9CUH - chains C and D of the 4 polymer chains in the assembly; structure by electron microscopy, 3.03 A resolution.

[Chain C (and D)]
Name: Transient receptor potential cation channel subfamily V member 6
Organism: Homo sapiens
Notes: chain D of this document is another copy of the same molecule, construct and numbering; everything in this record applies to it too
UniProt: Q9H1D0 (TRPV6_HUMAN); residues -39 to 725 here correspond to UniProt positions 1-765 (UniProt number = residue number + 40)
Chain sequence (765 residues; each row starts with the number of its first residue; numbers below 1 keep their minus sign (Met-39 is residue -39)):
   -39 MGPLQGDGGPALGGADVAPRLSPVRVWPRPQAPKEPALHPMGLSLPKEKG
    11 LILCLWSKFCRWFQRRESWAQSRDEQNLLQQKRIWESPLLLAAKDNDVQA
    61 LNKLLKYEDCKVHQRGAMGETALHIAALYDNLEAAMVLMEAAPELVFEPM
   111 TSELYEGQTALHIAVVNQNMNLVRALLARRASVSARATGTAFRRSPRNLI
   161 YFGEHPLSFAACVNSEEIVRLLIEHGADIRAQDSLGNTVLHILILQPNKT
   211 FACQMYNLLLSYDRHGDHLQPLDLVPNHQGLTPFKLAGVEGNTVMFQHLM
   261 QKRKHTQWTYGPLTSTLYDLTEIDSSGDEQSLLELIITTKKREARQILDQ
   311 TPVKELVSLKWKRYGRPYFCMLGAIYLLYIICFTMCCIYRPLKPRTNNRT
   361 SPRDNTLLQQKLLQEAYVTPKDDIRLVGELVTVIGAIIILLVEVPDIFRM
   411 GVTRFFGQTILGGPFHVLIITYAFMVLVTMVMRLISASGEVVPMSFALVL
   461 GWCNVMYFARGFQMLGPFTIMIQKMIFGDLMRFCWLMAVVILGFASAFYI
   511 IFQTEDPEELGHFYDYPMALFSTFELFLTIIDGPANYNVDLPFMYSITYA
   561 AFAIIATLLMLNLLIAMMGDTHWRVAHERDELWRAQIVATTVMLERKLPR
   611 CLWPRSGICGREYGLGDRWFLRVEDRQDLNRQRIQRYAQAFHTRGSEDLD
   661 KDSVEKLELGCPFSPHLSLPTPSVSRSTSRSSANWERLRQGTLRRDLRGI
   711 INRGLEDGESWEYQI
Disordered / not traced: -39 to 27, 407-422, 638-725
Differences from the reference sequence: variant Arg157 (Cys197 in Q9H1D0), Val378 (Met418 in Q9H1D0), Thr681 (Met721 in Q9H1D0)
Ion coordination: Ca2+: Asp542 (shared with 1 residue of chain A; 1 residue of chain B; Asp542(D) of chain D)
UniProt features mapped onto this chain:
  - region: Glu93 to Pro103 (Interaction with calmodulin), Val598 to Val602 (Interaction with S100A10), Ser691 to Ile711 (Interaction with calmodulin)
  - motif: Ile541 to Ala545 (Selectivity filter)
  - binding site (Ca(2+)): Asp542
  - modified residue: Tyr161 (Phosphotyrosine), Thr702 (Phosphothreonine)
  - glycosylation: Asn358 (N-linked (GlcNAc...) asparagine)

[Chain C / chain D interface]
Residue-residue contacts (115):
  Gln267(C) with Asn37(D); Leu38(D); Gln41(D); Tyr89(D)
  Trp268(C) with Asn37(D), hydrogen bond; Leu88(D), hydrophobic
  Thr269(C) with Leu88(D); Asn127(D), hydrogen bond (backbone-side chain)
  Tyr270(C) with Gln118(D), hydrogen bond; Ile123(D), hydrophobic; Val126(D); Phe152(D)
  Gly271(C) with Val126(D); Asn127(D)
  Pro272(C) with Phe162(D), hydrophobic
  Leu273(C) with Leu159(D), hydrophobic; Ile160(D), hydrophobic
  Leu277(C) with Leu38(D), hydrophobic
  Arg323(C) with Gln31(D)
  Thr344(C) with Ser506(D)
  Cys347(C) with Ile510(D)
  Ile348(C) with Tyr509(D), hydrophobic; Gln513(D), hydrogen bond (backbone-side chain); Tyr526(D), hydrophobic
  Arg350(C) with Ile510(D), hydrogen bond (side chain-backbone); Gln513(D), hydrogen bond
  Leu352(C) with Gln513(D); Thr514(D)
  Arg363(C) with Tyr547(D), hydrogen bond (side chain-backbone); Asn548(D); Val549(D), hydrogen bond (side chain-backbone); Asp550(D), salt bridge
  Asn365(C) with Glu515(D); Asp516(D), hydrogen bond (backbone-backbone); Glu519(D), hydrogen bond; Val549(D)
  Thr366(C) with Thr514(D); Glu515(D), hydrogen bond
  Leu367(C) with Thr514(D), hydrogen bond (backbone-backbone); Glu515(D); Asp516(D)
  Leu368(C) with Gln513(D); Thr514(D), hydrogen bond (backbone-backbone)
  Val451(C) with Ile510(D); Ile511(D), hydrophobic
  Val452(C) with Met554(D), hydrophobic
  Met454(C) with Ile510(D), hydrophobic
  Ser455(C) with Ile511(D); Met554(D)
  Phe456(C) with Met554(D), hydrophobic
  Leu458(C) with Ser506(D)
  Val459(C) with Gly503(D); Ala507(D), hydrophobic
  Trp462(C) with Val499(D); Leu502(D), hydrophobic; Gly503(D)
  Cys463(C) with Val499(D), hydrophobic
  Val465(C) with Val499(D), hydrophobic
  Met466(C) with Val500(D), hydrophobic
  Met474(C) with Arg492(D), hydrogen bond (backbone-side chain)
  Leu475(C) with Arg492(D); Leu496(D), hydrophobic
  Phe478(C) with Arg492(D); Phe493(D), hydrophobic; Leu496(D), hydrophobic; Met577(D), hydrophobic
  Met481(C) with Leu573(D), hydrophobic
  Ile482(C) with Leu496(D), hydrophobic; Leu569(D), hydrophobic; Leu573(D), hydrophobic
  Met485(C) with Leu569(D), hydrophobic; Leu573(D), hydrophobic
  Ile486(C) with Leu569(D), hydrophobic
  Leu490(C) with Ile564(D), hydrophobic; Leu569(D), hydrophobic
  Gly521(C) with Tyr547(D)
  His522(C) with Tyr547(D), hydrogen bond
  Met528(C) with Tyr547(D), hydrophobic
  Phe531(C) with Ser556(D); Tyr559(D), hydrophobic
  Ser532(C) with Tyr547(D)
  Phe534(C) with Ala560(D), hydrophobic; Ile564(D), hydrophobic
  Glu535(C) with Tyr559(D)
  Leu538(C) with Ala563(D)
  Thr539(C) with Thr539(D)
  Ile540(C) with Asp542(D); Gly543(D), hydrogen bond (backbone-backbone); Tyr559(D); Ala563(D), hydrophobic
  Ile541(C) with Tyr547(D)
  Asp542(C) with Asp542(D)
  Leu571(C) with Leu568(D), hydrophobic
  Leu574(C) with Leu568(D), hydrophobic
  Ile575(C) with Asn572(D)
  Met578(C) with Leu568(D)
  His582(C) with Leu573(D); Ala576(D); Met577(D); Asp580(D), salt bridge
  Ile618(C) with Gln31(D); Asp34(D); Leu38(D), hydrophobic
  Glu622(C) with Lys42(D)
  Tyr623(C) with Glu35(D); Leu38(D); Lys42(D)
  Arg632(C) with Arg33(D); Asp34(D), salt bridge; Asn37(D)
  Glu634(C) with Leu159(D)
  Asp635(C) with Leu159(D)
  Arg636(C) with Leu159(D), hydrogen bond (side chain-backbone); Ile160(D); Pro207(D)
Also at the interface, not in a pair above, chain C (68 interface residues in all): Pro362, Thr479, Tyr524, Gly617, Gly624, Leu625
Also at the interface, not in a pair above, chain D (67 interface residues in all): Leu39, Trp45, Tyr115, His122, Phe169, Gln206, Trp495, Phe504, Thr567, Met570

[Overview]
68 residues of chain C and 67 residues of chain D are in contact; the contacts include 17 hydrogen bonds and 3
salt bridges. Among the polar pairs are Arg363(C)-Asp550(D), His582(C)-Asp580(D) and Arg632(C)-Asp34(D).
UniProt lists Ca2+-binding residue Asp542(C) on chain C.
Chain C and chain D are both Transient receptor potential cation channel subfamily V member 6 (Homo sapiens);
the structure, Structure of human full-length ancestral TRPV6 channel in apo open state, was determined by
electron microscopy, deposited together with 9CUI, 9CUJ and 9CUK.
